Entry 4QVL (X-ray diffraction, 2.80 A resolution); this record covers chains C and D of the 28 polymer chains in the assembly.

# Chain C
Protein: Proteasome subunit alpha type-4
From: Saccharomyces cerevisiae
Notes: EC 3.4.25.1
UniProt: P40303 (PSA4_YEAST); residues -1 to 252 here correspond to UniProt positions 1-254 (UniProt number = residue number + 2)
Chain sequence (254 residues; row label = number of the first residue in the row; numbers below 1 keep their minus sign (Met-1 is residue -1)):
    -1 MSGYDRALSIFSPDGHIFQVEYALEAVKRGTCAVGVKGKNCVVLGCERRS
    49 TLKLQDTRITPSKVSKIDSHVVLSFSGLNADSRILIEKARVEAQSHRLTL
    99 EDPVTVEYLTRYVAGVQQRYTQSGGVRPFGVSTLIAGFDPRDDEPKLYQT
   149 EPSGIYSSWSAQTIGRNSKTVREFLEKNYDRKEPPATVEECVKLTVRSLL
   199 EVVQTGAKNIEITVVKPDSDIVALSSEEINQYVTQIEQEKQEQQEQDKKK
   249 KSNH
Not modelled in the structure: -1 to 0, 241-252
Swiss-Prot annotation at these positions:
  - modified residue: Thr58 (Phosphothreonine)

# Chain D
Protein: Proteasome subunit alpha type-5
From: Saccharomyces cerevisiae
Notes: EC 3.4.25.1
UniProt: P32379 (PSA5_YEAST); residues -7 to 252 here correspond to UniProt positions 1-260 (UniProt number = residue number + 8)
Chain sequence (260 residues; row label = number of the first residue in the row; numbers below 1 keep their minus sign (Met-7 is residue -7)):
    -7 MFLTRSEYDRGVSTFSPEGRLFQVEYSLEAIKLGSTAIGIATKEGVVLGV
    43 EKRATSPLLESDSIEKIVEIDRHIGCAMSGLTADARSMIEHARTAAVTHN
    93 LYYDEDINVESLTQSVCDLALRFGEGASGEERLMSRPFGVALLIAGHDAD
   143 DGYQLFHAEPSGTFYRYNAKAIGSGSEGAQAELLNEWHSSLTLKEAELLV
   193 LKILKQVMEEKLDENNAQLSCITKQDGFKIYDNEKTAELIKELKEKEAAE
   243 SPEEADVEMS
Not modelled in the structure: -7 to 0, 118-124, 243-252

# Interface between chain C and chain D
Contacting residue pairs (64):
  Asp3(C) with Glu117(D)
  Arg4(C) with Glu117(D)
  Ala5(C) with Val4(D), hydrophobic; Glu117(D), hydrogen bond (backbone-side chain); Ser127(D)
  Ser7(C) with Ser127(D), hydrogen bond (backbone-side chain); Arg128(D)
  Ile8(C) with Gln15(D)
  Phe9(C) with Gln15(D); Tyr18(D), hydrophobic; Ser19(D); Ala22(D), hydrophobic; Leu73(D), hydrophobic; Arg128(D); Pro129(D); Gly131(D)
  Ser10(C) with Tyr18(D)
  Pro11(C) with Tyr18(D), hydrophobic; Glu21(D)
  Asp12(C) with Glu21(D)
  Gly13(C) with Tyr18(D); Glu21(D); Ala22(D)
  His14(C) with Leu25(D)
  Ile15(C) with Leu73(D), hydrophobic; Arg128(D)
  Lys35(C) with Glu52(D), salt bridge
  Gln116(C) with Ala75(D); Asp76(D); Arg128(D)
  Thr119(C) with Arg128(D), hydrogen bond (backbone-side chain)
  Gln120(C) with Met126(D); Ser127(D), hydrogen bond (backbone-backbone); Arg128(D); Pro129(D); Phe130(D)
  Ser121(C) with Ser127(D)
  Gly122(C) with Ser127(D)
  Ser151(C) with Ala75(D)
  Gly152(C) with Ala75(D)
  Ile153(C) with Thr74(D); Ala75(D)
  Ser155(C) with Leu51(D); Ser55(D)
  Ser156(C) with Leu51(D); Glu52(D), hydrogen bond (backbone-backbone); Ser55(D), hydrogen bond (backbone-side chain)
  Trp157(C) with Thr47(D); Ser48(D); Leu50(D); Leu51(D); Glu52(D)
  Ser158(C) with Leu50(D), hydrogen bond (backbone-backbone); Glu52(D), hydrogen bond
  Ala159(C) with Leu50(D)
  Leu173(C) with Leu50(D), hydrophobic
  Glu174(C) with Ser48(D), hydrogen bond; Pro49(D); Leu50(D)
  Tyr177(C) with Leu50(D), hydrophobic
  Arg179(C) with Pro49(D), hydrogen bond (side chain-backbone); Leu50(D); Leu51(D), hydrogen bond (side chain-backbone); Glu52(D)
Also at the interface, not in a pair above, chain C (31 interface residues in all): Arg170
Also at the interface, not in a pair above, chain D (26 interface residues in all): Asp1

# In short
31 residues of chain C face 26 of chain D across their interface, with 11 hydrogen bonds and 1 salt bridge.
Polar pairs include Lys35(C)-Glu52(D), Ala5(C)-Glu117(D) and Ser7(C)-Ser127(D).
Chain C is Proteasome subunit alpha type-4 and chain D is Proteasome subunit alpha type-5, both from
Saccharomyces cerevisiae; the structure, yCP in complex with bortezomib, was determined by X-ray diffraction
together with 4QUX, 4QUY, 4QV0, 4QV1, 4QV3, 4QV4 and 42 further entries from the same study.
